PDB entry 5GHA | X-ray diffraction, 2.50 A resolution | chains B and F of the 4 polymer chains in the assembly

== Chain B ==
Protein: Sulfur Transferase TtuA
Source organism: Thermus thermophilus HB27
UniProtKB: Q72LF3 (Q72LF3_THET2); residue numbers follow UniProt; this construct covers 1-321
Chain sequence (321 residues; row label = number of the first residue in the row):
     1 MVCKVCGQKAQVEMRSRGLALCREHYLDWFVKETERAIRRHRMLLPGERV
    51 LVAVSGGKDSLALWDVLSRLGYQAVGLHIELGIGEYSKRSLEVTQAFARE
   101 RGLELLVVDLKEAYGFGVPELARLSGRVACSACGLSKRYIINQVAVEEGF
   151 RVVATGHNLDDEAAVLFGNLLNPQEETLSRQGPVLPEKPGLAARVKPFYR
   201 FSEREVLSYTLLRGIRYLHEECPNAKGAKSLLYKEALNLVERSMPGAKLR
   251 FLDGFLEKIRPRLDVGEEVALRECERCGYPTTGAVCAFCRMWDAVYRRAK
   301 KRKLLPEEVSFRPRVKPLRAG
Not modelled in the structure: 1, 174-180, 267-268, 320-321
Bound ions: Zn2+ site 1: Cys3, Cys6, Cys22, His25; Zn2+ site 2: Cys274, Cys277, Cys286, Cys289
Swiss-Prot annotation at these positions:
  - binding site (Zn(2+)): Cys3, Cys6, Cys22, His25, Cys274, Cys277, Cys286, Cys289
  - binding site (ATP): Ala53 to Ser55, Asp59, Ile79, Gly156, Asp161
  - binding site ([4Fe-4S] cluster): Cys130, Cys133, Cys222
  - cross-link (Glycyl lysine isopeptide (Lys-Gly)): Lys137 (interchain with G-Cter in TtuB), Lys226 (interchain with G-Cter in TtuB), Lys229 (interchain with G-Cter in TtuB)
What the authors report for this chain:
  - mutagenesis - C130S, C133S, C222S: decreased catalytic activity
  - mutagenesis - C130S/C133S, C130S/C222S, C130S/C133S/C222S, C133S/C222S: abolished catalytic activity

== Chain F ==
Protein: Sulfur Carrier TtuB
Source organism: Thermus thermophilus HB27
UniProtKB: Q72LF4 (Q72LF4_THET2); residues 1-64 here = UniProt positions 1-64
Chain sequence (85 residues; each row starts with the number of its first residue; numbers below 1 keep their minus sign (Met-19 is residue -19)):
   -19 MGSSHHHHHHSSGLVPRGSHMRVVLRLPERKEVEVKGNRPLREVLEELGL
    31 NPETVVAVRGEELLTLEDEVREEDTLEVLSAISGC
Not modelled in the structure: -19 to -7, 63-65
Construct notes: expression tag (-19 to 0, 65)

== Chain B / chain F interface ==
Contacting residue pairs - 38 pairs, chain B then chain F:
  Lys9(B) with Asp48(F), salt bridge
  Ala10(B) with Thr45(F)
  Gln11(B) with Glu42(F), hydrogen bond; Leu43(F), hydrogen bond (side chain-backbone)
  Val12(B) with Leu43(F), hydrophobic
  Lys58(B) with Ala61(F), hydrogen bond (side chain-backbone)
  Glu203(B) with Ala61(F); Ile62(F)
  Arg204(B) with Pro32(F); Glu33(F), salt bridge; Val35(F); Val36(F); Ala61(F)
  Leu207(B) with Val36(F), hydrophobic; Ser60(F); Ala61(F), hydrophobic
  Ser208(B) with Val36(F); Leu43(F)
  Leu211(B) with Val36(F), hydrophobic; Leu43(F), hydrophobic; Leu59(F), hydrophobic
  Leu212(B) with Leu43(F), hydrophobic
  Tyr217(B) with Leu59(F)
  His219(B) with Arg6(F), hydrogen bond (side chain-backbone); Leu59(F); Ser60(F)
  Glu221(B) with Pro8(F); Ile62(F)
  Leu231(B) with Ile62(F), hydrophobic
  Lys234(B) with Ile62(F)
  Asn238(B) with Asn31(F), hydrogen bond (backbone-side chain); Thr34(F); Ile62(F)
  Leu239(B) with Asn31(F)
  Arg242(B) with Arg22(F); Asn31(F); Pro32(F); Leu46(F)
Also at the interface, not in a pair above, chain B (23 interface residues in all): Val2, Glu13, Asp160, Glu241
Also at the interface, not in a pair above, chain F (21 interface residues in all): Val38, Glu41, Glu47

== Summary ==
23 residues of chain B face 21 of chain F across their interface; the contacts include 5 hydrogen bonds and 2
salt bridges. Polar pairs include Lys9(B)-Asp48(F), Arg204(B)-Glu33(F) and Gln11(B)-Glu42(F). The paper
reports that C130S/C133S, C130S/C222S and C130S/C133S/C222S of chain B, among others, abolish catalytic
activity; C130S, C133S and C222S of chain B reduce catalytic activity.
Chain B is Sulfur Transferase TtuA and chain F is Sulfur Carrier TtuB, both from Thermus thermophilus HB27;
the structure, Sulfur Transferase TtuA in complex with Sulfur Carrier TtuB, was determined by X-ray
diffraction (same publication as 5B4F and 5B4E).
